Entry 7SPB (electron microscopy, 3.31 A resolution); this record covers chains A1 and A2 of the 78 polymer chains in the assembly.

Chain A1 (and A2):
Protein: TraV
Source organism: Salmonella typhi
Notes: chain A2 of this document is another copy of the same molecule, construct and numbering; everything in this record applies to it too
UniProtKB: Q8KNL2 (Q8KNL2_SALTI); residue numbers follow UniProt; this construct covers 1-204
Amino-acid sequence (204 residues; numbered 1 to 204; the number before each row is that of its first residue):
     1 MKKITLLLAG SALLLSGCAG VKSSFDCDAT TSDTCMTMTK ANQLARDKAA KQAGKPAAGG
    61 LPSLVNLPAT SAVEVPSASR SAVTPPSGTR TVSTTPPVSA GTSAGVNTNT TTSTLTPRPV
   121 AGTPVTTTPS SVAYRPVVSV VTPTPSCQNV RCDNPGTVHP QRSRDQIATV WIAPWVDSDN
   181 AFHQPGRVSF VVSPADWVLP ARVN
Unresolved in the structure: 1-149
What the authors report for this chain:
  - contacts within the chain: Trp175-His183

Chain A1 / chain A2 interface:
Residue-residue contacts (9; chain A1 residue first):
  Trp171(A1) with Pro155(A2)
  Val176(A1) with Trp197(A2)
  Asn180(A1) with Trp197(A2), hydrogen bond (backbone-side chain)
  Phe182(A1) with Pro200(A2)
  Gln184(A1) with Thr157(A2); Val158(A2), hydrogen bond (side chain-backbone); Pro160(A2)
  Pro185(A1) with Pro155(A2); Gly156(A2)
Other interface residues (no listed pair), chain A1 (9 interface residues in all): Pro174, Gly186, Arg187
Other interface residues (no listed pair), chain A2 (11 interface residues in all): Arg162, Val198, Leu199, Val203

In short:
Chain A1 and chain A2 form an interface of 9 and 11 residues respectively, with 2 hydrogen bonds. Polar pairs
include Asn180(A1)-Trp197(A2) and Gln184(A1)-Val158(A2). From the paper: contacts within the chain involving
Trp175(A1) and His183(A1).
Chain A1 and chain A2 are both TraV (Salmonella typhi); the structure, Models for C13 reconstruction of Outer
Membrane Core Complex (OMCC) of Type IV Secretion System (T4SS) ..., was determined by electron microscopy
(same publication as 7SPC, 7SPI, 7SPJ and 7SPK).
